6LDI - chains 2 and G of the 11 polymer chains in the assembly; structure by electron microscopy, 3.69 A resolution.

[Chain 2]
Molecule: 50-nt DNA strand
Sequence (50 nucleotides; row label = number of the first residue in the row):
     2 GCATCCGTGAGTCGAGGGTAATAAAACCTTCCAGCAAGGGGAAGGTCAAG

[Chain G]
Protein: HTH-type transcriptional regulator CueR
Source organism: Escherichia coli (strain K12)
Reference sequence: P0A9G4 (CUER_ECOLI); residue numbers follow UniProt; this construct covers 1-135
Sequence (139 residues; numbered -3 to 135; the number before each row is that of its first residue; numbers below 1 keep their minus sign (Gly-3 is residue -3)):
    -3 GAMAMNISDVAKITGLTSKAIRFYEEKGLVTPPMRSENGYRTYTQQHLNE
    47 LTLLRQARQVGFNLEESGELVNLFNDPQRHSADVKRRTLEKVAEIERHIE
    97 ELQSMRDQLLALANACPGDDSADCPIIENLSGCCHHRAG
Disordered / not traced: -3 to 0, 128-135
Sequence notes: expression tag (-3 to 0)
What the authors report for this chain:
  - binding site for the 50-nt DNA strand: Ser4, Lys15, Arg18, Phe19, Tyr20, Arg31, Tyr36, Arg37, Arg54, Leu60

[How chain 2 and chain G interact]
Pairs across the interface - 10 pairs, chain 2 then chain G:
  DC28(2) with Ser4(G), phosphate contact
  DC29(2) with Asn2(G), phosphate contact; Ile3(G), phosphate contact; Ser4(G), hydrogen bond to the phosphate; Tyr36(G), sugar contact
  DT30(2) with Ile3(G), phosphate contact; Arg18(G), salt bridge to the phosphate; Gly35(G), sugar contact; Arg37(G), salt bridge to the phosphate
  DT31(2) with Arg37(G), salt bridge to the phosphate
Other interface residues (no listed pair), chain G (8 interface residues in all): Arg31

[Summary]
The interface between chain 2 and chain G involves 4 residues on one side and 8 on the other; the contacts
include 1 hydrogen bond and 3 salt bridges. Among the polar pairs are DC29(2)-Ser4(G), DT30(2)-Arg18(G) and
DT30(2)-Arg37(G). The paper reports a binding site for the 50-nt DNA strand at Ser4(G), Lys15(G) and Arg18(G)
among others.
Here chain 2 is a 50-nt DNA strand and chain G is HTH-type transcriptional regulator CueR (Escherichia coli
(strain K12)). Entry 6LDI (The cryo-EM structure of E. coli CueR transcription activation complex) was
determined by electron microscopy (same publication as 7C17).
